Entry 4L3B (X-ray diffraction, 6.50 A resolution (low resolution: residue-level contacts below are approximate; hydrogen-bond / salt-bridge calls are withheld)); this record covers chains B and C of the 3 polymer chains in the assembly.

# Chain B
Molecule: Protein VP2
From: Human rhinovirus A2
UniProtKB: P04936 (POLG_HRV2); residues 2001-2261 here correspond to UniProt positions 70-330 (UniProt number = residue number - 1931)
Amino-acid sequence (261 residues; numbered 2001 to 2261; the number before each row is that of its first residue):
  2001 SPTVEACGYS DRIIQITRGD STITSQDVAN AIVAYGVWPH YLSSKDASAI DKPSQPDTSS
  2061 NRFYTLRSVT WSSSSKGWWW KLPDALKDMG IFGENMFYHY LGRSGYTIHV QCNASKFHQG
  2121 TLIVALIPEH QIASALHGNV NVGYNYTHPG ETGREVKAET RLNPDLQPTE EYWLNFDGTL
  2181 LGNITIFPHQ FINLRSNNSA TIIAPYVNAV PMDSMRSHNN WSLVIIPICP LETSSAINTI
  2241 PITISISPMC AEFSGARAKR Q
Disordered / not traced: 2001-2013
Swiss-Prot annotation at these positions:
  - site: Q2261 (Cleavage)
Reported in the primary citation:
  - conformationally variable residues: D2046 to Q2055

# Chain C
Molecule: Protein VP3
From: Human rhinovirus A2
UniProtKB: P04936 (POLG_HRV2); residues 3001-3237 here correspond to UniProt positions 331-567 (UniProt number = residue number - 2670)
Amino-acid sequence (237 residues; each row starts with the number of its first residue):
  3001 GLPVFITPGS GQFLTTDDFQ SPCALPWYHP TKEISIPGEV KNLVEICQVD SLVPINNTDT
  3061 YINSENMYSV VLQSSINAPD KIFSIRTDVA SQPLATTLIG EISSYFTHWT GSLRFSFMFC
  3121 GTANTTVKLL LAYTPPGIAE PTTRKDAMLG THVIWDVGLQ STISMVVPWI SASHYRNTSP
  3181 GRSTSGYITC WYQTRLVIPP QTPPTARLLC FVSGCKDFCL RMARDTNLHL QSGAIAQ
Swiss-Prot annotation at these positions:
  - region: I3235 to Q3237 (Amphipathic alpha-helix)
Reported in the primary citation:
  - conformationally variable residues (loop rearrangement): L3149 to T3162

# How chain B and chain C interact
Inter-chain disulfides: C2229(B)-C3120(C)
Pairs across the interface - 43 pairs, chain B then chain C:
  V2037(B) with P3037(C)
  D2046(B) with I3034(C)
  A2047(B) with K3032(C)
  K2116(B) with N3124(C)
  F2117(B) with T3122(C); Q3201(C)
  H2118(B) with T3122(C)
  Q2119(B) with G3121(C); T3122(C); T3205(C)
  T2121(B) with C3120(C)
  Y2172(B) with S3064(C); E3065(C)
  W2173(B) with I3062(C); N3063(C)
  L2180(B) with T3096(C); E3101(C)
  L2181(B) with Y3068(C)
  G2182(B) with L3052(C)
  N2183(B) with S3051(C); T3096(C); T3097(C); L3098(C)
  T2185(B) with V3049(C); D3050(C)
  I2186(B) with V3049(C)
  N2193(B) with M3118(C); F3119(C); C3120(C)
  R2195(B) with T3122(C); A3123(C); T3125(C); V3157(C); G3158(C)
  S2196(B) with L3159(C)
  V2207(B) with I3036(C); P3037(C)
  I2228(B) with C3120(C)
  C2229(B) with C3120(C), disulfide; R3207(C)
  E2232(B) with P3203(C)
  T2233(B) with P3203(C)
  S2234(B) with P3203(C)
Also at the interface, not in a pair above, chain B (34 interface residues in all): Y2035, K2045, G2120, H2189, F2191, L2194, N2208, A2209, P2230
Also at the interface, not in a pair above, chain C (39 interface residues in all): E3033, G3038, E3045, I3046, A3206, L3209, F3211

# Summary
34 residues of chain B and 39 residues of chain C are in contact; the contacts include 1 disulfide bond. From
the paper: conformational variability at D2046(B) and L3149(C).
Here chain B is Protein VP2 and chain C is Protein VP3, both from Human rhinovirus A2. Entry 4L3B (X-ray
structure of the HRV2 A particle uncoating intermediate) was determined by X-ray diffraction.
